8R5Q - chains A and B of the 4 polymer chains in the assembly; structure by X-ray diffraction, 2.62 A resolution.

[Chain A (and B)]
Name: Tryptophan 2,3-dioxygenase
From: Homo sapiens
Notes: chain B of this document is another copy of the same molecule, construct and numbering; everything in this record applies to it too
UniProt: P48775 (T23O_HUMAN); residues 39-389 here = UniProt positions 39-389
Sequence (358 residues; each row starts with the number of its first residue):
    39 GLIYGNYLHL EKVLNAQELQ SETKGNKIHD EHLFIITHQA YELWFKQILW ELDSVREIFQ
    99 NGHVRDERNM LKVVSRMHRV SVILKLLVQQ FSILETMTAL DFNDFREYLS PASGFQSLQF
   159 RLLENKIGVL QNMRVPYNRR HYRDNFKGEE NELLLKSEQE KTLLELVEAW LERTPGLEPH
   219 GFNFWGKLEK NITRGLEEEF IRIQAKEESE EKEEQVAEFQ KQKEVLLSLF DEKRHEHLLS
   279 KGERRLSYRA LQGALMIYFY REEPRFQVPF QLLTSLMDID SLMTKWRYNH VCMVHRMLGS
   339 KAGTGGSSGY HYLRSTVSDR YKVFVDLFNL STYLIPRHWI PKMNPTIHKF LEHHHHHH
Not modelled in the structure: 39, 170-184, 339-358, 389-396 (chain B: 39, 170-183, 338-357, 392-396)
Differences from the reference sequence: expression tag (390-396)
Residues lining bound ligands:
  - Y5N (3-chloranyl-N-[(1S)-1-(6-chloranylpyridin-3-yl)-2-phenyl-ethyl]aniline), molecule 1: Tyr42, Tyr45, Leu46
  - Y5N, molecule 2: Phe72, His76, Phe140, Pro149, Ala150, Gly152, Phe153, Gln154, Ser155, Phe158, Trp324, His328, Met331, Val332, Met335, Leu336
  - alpha-methyl-L-tryptophan (ZIQ): Val102, Arg103, Glu105, Trp208, Arg211, Thr212, Pro213, Ile295, Arg303, Phe304, Pro307
UniProt features mapped onto this chain:
  - binding site (substrate): Phe72 to His76, Arg144, Thr342
  - binding site (heme): His328
  - natural variant: Met108 (M108I: In HYPTRP)
  - mutagenesis: Tyr42 (Y42A: Reduces enzyme activity by 99%), Tyr45 (Y45A: Reduces enzyme activity by 99%), Phe72 (F72A: Abolishes enzyme activity), His76 (H76A: Abolishes enzyme activity), Phe140 (F140A: Reduces enzyme activity by 99%), Arg144 (R144A: Reduces enzyme activity by 99%), Ser151 (S151A: Reduces enzyme activity by 90%), Tyr175 (Y175G: Reduces enzyme activity), His328 (H328A: Abolishes enzyme activity)

[Interface between chain A and chain B]
Pairs across the interface (109; chain A residue first):
  Leu40(A) - Tyr146(B)
  Leu40(A) - Leu147(B)
  Ile41(A) - Phe184(B)  hydrophobic
  Tyr42(A) - His76(B)
  Tyr42(A) - Glu80(B)  hydrogen bond
  Tyr42(A) - Gln154(B)
  Tyr42(A) - Ser155(B)
  Tyr45(A) - Gln58(B)
  Tyr45(A) - Glu69(B)  hydrogen bond
  Tyr45(A) - Ile73(B)
  Tyr45(A) - Leu147(B)  hydrophobic
  Leu46(A) - Ala54(B)
  Leu46(A) - Ile73(B)
  Leu46(A) - His76(B)
  Leu46(A) - Gln77(B)  hydrogen bond (backbone-side chain)
  His47(A) - Ala54(B)
  His47(A) - Glu56(B)  salt bridge
  Leu48(A) - Glu80(B)
  Lys50(A) - Lys50(B)
  Lys50(A) - Asn53(B)  hydrogen bond (side chain-backbone)
  Val51(A) - Ala54(B)  hydrophobic
  Val51(A) - Gln77(B)
  Val51(A) - Leu81(B)  hydrophobic
  Leu52(A) - Lys84(B)  hydrogen bond (backbone-side chain)
  Leu52(A) - Gln157(B)
  Asn53(A) - Lys50(B)  hydrogen bond (backbone-side chain)
  Ala54(A) - Leu46(B)
  Ala54(A) - His47(B)
  Ala54(A) - Val51(B)  hydrophobic
  Gln55(A) - Leu81(B)
  Gln55(A) - Lys84(B)  hydrogen bond
  Glu56(A) - His47(B)  salt bridge
  Leu57(A) - Trp88(B)  hydrophobic
  Gln58(A) - Tyr45(B)
  Lys65(A) - Trp88(B)
  His67(A) - Trp88(B)  hydrogen bond
  His67(A) - Glu89(B)  salt bridge
  His67(A) - Ser92(B)
  His67(A) - Arg114(B)  hydrogen bond
  Asp68(A) - Arg117(B)  salt bridge
  Glu69(A) - Tyr45(B)  hydrogen bond
  His70(A) - Lys84(B)
  His70(A) - Gln85(B)  hydrogen bond
  His70(A) - Trp88(B)
  Leu71(A) - Gln85(B)  hydrogen bond (backbone-side chain)
  Leu71(A) - Arg117(B)
  Ile73(A) - Tyr45(B)
  Ile73(A) - Leu46(B)
  Ile74(A) - Leu81(B)
  Ile74(A) - Trp82(B)  hydrophobic
  Ile74(A) - Gln85(B)
  Thr75(A) - Trp82(B)
  His76(A) - Tyr42(B)
  His76(A) - Leu46(B)
  Gln77(A) - Leu46(B)  hydrogen bond (side chain-backbone)
  Gln77(A) - Val51(B)
  Gln77(A) - Leu81(B)
  Ala78(A) - Leu81(B)
  Ala78(A) - Trp82(B)
  Glu80(A) - Tyr42(B)  hydrogen bond
  Glu80(A) - Leu48(B)
  Glu80(A) - Leu52(B)
  Leu81(A) - Val51(B)  hydrophobic
  Leu81(A) - Gln55(B)
  Leu81(A) - Ile74(B)
  Leu81(A) - Gln77(B)
  Leu81(A) - Ala78(B)
  Leu81(A) - Leu81(B)  hydrophobic
  Trp82(A) - Ile74(B)  hydrophobic
  Trp82(A) - Thr75(B)
  Trp82(A) - Ala78(B)  hydrophobic
  Trp82(A) - Gln128(B)
  Trp82(A) - Ile131(B)  hydrophobic
  Lys84(A) - Leu52(B)  hydrogen bond (side chain-backbone)
  Lys84(A) - Gln55(B)  hydrogen bond
  Gln85(A) - His70(B)  hydrogen bond
  Gln85(A) - Leu71(B)  hydrogen bond (side chain-backbone)
  Gln85(A) - Ile74(B)
  Trp88(A) - Leu57(B)  hydrophobic
  Trp88(A) - Lys65(B)
  Trp88(A) - His67(B)  hydrogen bond (side chain-backbone)
  Trp88(A) - His70(B)
  Glu89(A) - His67(B)  salt bridge
  Ser92(A) - His67(B)
  Arg114(A) - His67(B)
  Arg117(A) - Asp68(B)  salt bridge
  Arg117(A) - Leu71(B)
  Arg117(A) - Thr134(B)  hydrogen bond
  Arg117(A) - Met135(B)
  Val120(A) - Ser130(B)
  Val120(A) - Thr134(B)
  Leu124(A) - Gln127(B)
  Leu124(A) - Gln128(B)
  Leu124(A) - Ile131(B)  hydrophobic
  Gln127(A) - Leu124(B)
  Gln127(A) - Gln127(B)
  Gln128(A) - Trp82(B)
  Gln128(A) - Leu124(B)
  Ser130(A) - Val120(B)
  Ile131(A) - Trp82(B)  hydrophobic
  Ile131(A) - Leu124(B)  hydrophobic
  Thr134(A) - Arg117(B)  hydrogen bond (backbone-side chain)
  Thr134(A) - Val120(B)
  Met135(A) - Arg117(B)
  Leu147(A) - Leu40(B)
  Leu147(A) - Tyr45(B)
  Gln154(A) - Tyr42(B)
  Ser155(A) - Tyr42(B)
  Gln157(A) - Leu52(B)
Interface residues without a listed pair, chain A (53 interface residues in all): Phe72, Ile121, Ser148
Interface residues without a listed pair, chain B (53 interface residues in all): Phe72, Ile121

[Summary]
The chain A/chain B interface involves 53 residues from each chain; the contacts include 21 hydrogen bonds and
6 salt bridges. Polar contacts include His47(A)-Glu56(B), His67(A)-Glu89(B) and Asp68(A)-Arg117(B). Ligands of
chain A: compound Y5N and alpha-methyl-L-tryptophan.
Chain A and chain B are both Tryptophan 2,3-dioxygenase (Homo sapiens); the structure, Structure of apo TDO
with a bound inhibitor, was determined by X-ray diffraction, deposited together with 9EZJ and 8R5R.
